1KGT - chain A; structure by X-ray diffraction, 2.30 A resolution.

== Chain A ==
Protein: 2,3,4,5-tetrahydropyridine-2-carboxylate N-succinyltransferase
From: Mycobacterium bovis
Notes: EC 2.3.1.117
UniProtKB: P56220 (DAPD_MYCBO); residues 1-274 here = UniProt positions 1-274
Chain sequence (274 residues; row label = number of the first residue in the row):
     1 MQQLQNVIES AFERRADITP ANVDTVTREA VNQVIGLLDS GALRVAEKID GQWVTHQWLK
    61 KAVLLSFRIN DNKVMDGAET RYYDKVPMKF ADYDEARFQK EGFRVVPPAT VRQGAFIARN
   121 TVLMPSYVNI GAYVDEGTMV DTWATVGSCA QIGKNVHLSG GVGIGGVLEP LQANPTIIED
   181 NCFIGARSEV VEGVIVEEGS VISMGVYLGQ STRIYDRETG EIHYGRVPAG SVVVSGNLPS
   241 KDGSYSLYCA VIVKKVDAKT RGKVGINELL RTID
Ligand contacts:
  - pimelic acid (PML): Phe67, Arg104, Arg112, Val122, Met124, Asn129, Met139, Asp141, Gly147, Ser148, Gly166, Val167, Leu168, Glu169, Leu270
  - succinyl-coenzyme A (SCA): Asp141, Thr145, Gly147, Ser159, Gly160, Gly163, Ile164, Gly165, Gly166, Glu169, Pro170, Phe183, Gly185, Ala186, Arg187, Glu189, Val191, Glu192, Val201, Ser203, Met204, Ser211, Thr212, Arg213, Arg217, Val232, Val234, Tyr248, Val253, Lys254, Lys259, Thr260, Lys263, Val264
What the authors report for this chain:
  - binding site for pimelic acid: Leu168, Glu169
  - binding site for succinyl-coenzyme A: Arg187, Glu189
  - specificity-determining residues: Gly163, Arg187, Glu189 (by similarity / conservation)
  - catalytic residues: Asp141, Gly166, Glu189 (proposed by the authors, not directly observed)

== In short ==
Chain A binds pimelic acid and succinyl-coenzyme A. From the paper: catalytic residues Asp141, Gly166 and
Glu189; a binding site for pimelic acid at Leu168 and Glu169.
Chain A is 2,3,4,5-tetrahydropyridine-2-carboxylate N-succinyltransferase (Mycobacterium bovis); the
structure, Crystal Structure of Tetrahydrodipicolinate N-Succinyltransferase in Complex with Pimelate and
Succinyl-CoA, was determined by X-ray diffraction (same publication as 1KGQ).
